PDB entry 5S53 | X-ray diffraction, 2.75 A resolution | chains B and E of the 6 polymer chains in the assembly

== Chain B ==
Molecule: Tubulin beta-2B chain
Organism: Bos taurus
UniProtKB: Q6B856 (TBB2B_BOVIN); the author numbering skips numbers that UniProt does not, so the offset changes along the chain: 1-42 = UniProt 1-42; 45-360 = UniProt 43-358; 369-455 = UniProt 359-445
Chain sequence (445 residues; numbered 1 to 455; 10 numbers in that range are skipped by the numbering (no residue carries them; nothing is unmodelled there); the number before each row is that of its first residue):
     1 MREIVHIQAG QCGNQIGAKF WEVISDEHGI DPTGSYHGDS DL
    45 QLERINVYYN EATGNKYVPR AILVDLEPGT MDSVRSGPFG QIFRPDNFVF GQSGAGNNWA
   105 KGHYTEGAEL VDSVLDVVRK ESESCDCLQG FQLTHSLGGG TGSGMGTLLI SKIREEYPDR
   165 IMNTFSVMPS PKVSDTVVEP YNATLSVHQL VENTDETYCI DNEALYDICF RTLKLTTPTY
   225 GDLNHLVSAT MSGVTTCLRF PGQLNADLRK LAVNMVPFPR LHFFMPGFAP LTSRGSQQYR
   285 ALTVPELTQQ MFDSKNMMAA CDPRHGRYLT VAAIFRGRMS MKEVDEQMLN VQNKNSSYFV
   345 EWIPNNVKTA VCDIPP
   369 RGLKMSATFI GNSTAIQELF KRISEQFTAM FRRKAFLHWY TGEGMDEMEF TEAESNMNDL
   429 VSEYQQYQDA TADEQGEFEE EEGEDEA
Disordered / not traced: 279-280, 438-455
Ion coordination: Mg2+: Q11 (together with GDP); Ca2+: E113 (shared with 1 residue of chain C)
Small-molecule neighbours:
  - GDP (guanosine-5'-diphosphate): G10, Q11, C12, Q15, I16, N101, S140, G142, G143, G144, T145, G146, V171, P173, V177, D179, E183, N206, L209, Y224, L227, N228
  - WZM (6-[cyclobutyl(methyl)amino]pyridazine-3-carboxamide): E200, Y202, C241, L248, L255, M259, F268, A316, A317, I318, K352, T353, A354, I378
Swiss-Prot annotation at these positions:
  - motif: M1 to I4 (MREI motif)
  - binding site (GTP): Q11, E71, S140, G144, T145, G146, N206, N228
  - binding site (Mg(2+)): E71
  - modified residue: S40 (Phosphoserine), T57 (Phosphothreonine), K60 (N6-acetyllysine), S174 (Phosphoserine), T287 (Phosphothreonine), T292 (Phosphothreonine), R320 (Omega-N-methylarginine), E448 (5-glutamyl polyglutamate)
  - cross-link (Glycyl lysine isopeptide (Lys-Gly)): K60 (interchain with G-Cter in ubiquitin), K326 (interchain with G-Cter in ubiquitin)

== Chain E ==
Molecule: Stathmin-4
Organism: Rattus norvegicus
UniProtKB: P63043 (STMN4_RAT); residues 5-145 here correspond to UniProt positions 49-189 (UniProt number = residue number + 44)
Chain sequence (143 residues; numbered 3 to 145; the number before each row is that of its first residue):
     3 MADMEVIELN KCTSGQSFEV ILKPPSFDGV PEFNASLPRR RDPSLEEIQK KLEAAEERRK
    63 YQEAELLKHL AEKREHEREV IQKAIEENNN FIKMAKEKLA QKMESNKENR EAHLAAMLER
   123 LQEKDKHAEE VRKNKELKEE ASR
Disordered / not traced: 3-5, 29-43, 144-145
Differences from the reference sequence: initiating methionine (3); expression tag (4)
Swiss-Prot annotation at these positions:
  - modified residue: S46 (Phosphoserine)

== Interface between chain B and chain E ==
Contacting residue pairs (24):
  H107(B) with K75(E), hydrogen bond
  Y108(B) with H78(E); E79(E); V82(E), hydrophobic; I83(E)
  L152(B) with E79(E)
  S155(B) with K75(E); R76(E), hydrogen bond
  K156(B) with R76(E); E79(E), salt bridge
  R158(B) with L68(E)
  E159(B) with L72(E); R76(E), salt bridge
  P162(B) with E65(E)
  Q193(B) with K75(E)
  E196(B) with H71(E), salt bridge
  T409(B) with E89(E)
  E411(B) with V82(E); A86(E)
  G412(B) with V82(E); K85(E); A86(E)
  M413(B) with K85(E)
  E417(B) with H78(E), salt bridge
Also at the interface, not in a pair above, chain B (16 interface residues in all): G410
Also at the interface, not in a pair above, chain E (14 interface residues in all): L69

== In short ==
Chain B and chain E form an interface of 16 and 14 residues respectively, with 2 hydrogen bonds and 4 salt
bridges. Among the polar pairs are K156(B)-E79(E), E159(B)-R76(E) and E196(B)-H71(E). Chain B binds GDP and
compound WZM.
Here chain B is Tubulin beta-2B chain (Bos taurus) and chain E is Stathmin-4 (Rattus norvegicus). Entry 5S53
(Tubulin-Z1349163663-complex) was determined by X-ray diffraction (same publication as 5S4L, 5S4M, 5S4N, 5S4O,
5S4P, 5S4Q and 52 further entries).
